PDB entry 1ULJ | X-ray diffraction, 2.60 A resolution | chains C and E of the 6 polymer chains in the assembly

Chain C (and E):
Protein: biphenyl dioxygenase large subunit
From: Rhodococcus sp
Notes: EC 1.14.12.18; chain E of this document is another copy of the same molecule, construct and numbering; everything in this record applies to it too
Reference sequence: Q53122 (Q53122_RHOSR); numbering as in UniProt (aligned over 1-460)
Amino-acid sequence (460 residues; each row starts with the number of its first residue):
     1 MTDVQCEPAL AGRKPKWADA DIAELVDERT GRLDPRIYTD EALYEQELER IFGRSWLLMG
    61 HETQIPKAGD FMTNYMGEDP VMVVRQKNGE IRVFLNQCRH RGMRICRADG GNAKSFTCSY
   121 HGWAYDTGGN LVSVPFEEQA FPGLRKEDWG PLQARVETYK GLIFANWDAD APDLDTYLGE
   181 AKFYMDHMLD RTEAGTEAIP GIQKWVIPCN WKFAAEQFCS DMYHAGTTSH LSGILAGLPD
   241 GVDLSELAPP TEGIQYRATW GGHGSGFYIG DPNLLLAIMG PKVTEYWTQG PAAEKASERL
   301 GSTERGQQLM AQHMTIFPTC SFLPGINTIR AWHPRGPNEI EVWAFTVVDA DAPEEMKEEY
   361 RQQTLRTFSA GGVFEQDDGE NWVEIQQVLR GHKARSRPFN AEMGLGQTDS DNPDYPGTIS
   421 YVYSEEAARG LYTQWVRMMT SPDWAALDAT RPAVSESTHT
Not modelled in the structure: 1-16, 239-250, 454-460 (chain E: 1-16, 239-249, 453-460)
Ion coordination: 2Fe-2S cluster Fe: Cys98, His100, Cys118, His121; Fe2+: His224, His230, Asp378
Ligand contacts:
  - biphenyl (BNL): Gln217, Phe218, Asp221, Met222, His224, Ala225, His230, Leu274, Ile278, Ala311, His313, Leu323, Phe368, Phe374
  - 2Fe-2S cluster (FES): Cys98, His100, Arg101, Gly102, Met103, Cys118, Tyr120, His121, Gly122, Trp123

Chain C / chain E interface:
Residue-residue contacts (83):
  Leu48(C) with His392(E)
  Glu49(C) with His392(E)
  Gly53(C) with Lys393(E)
  Glu78(C) with Arg390(E), salt bridge; Gly391(E)
  Asp79(C) with Gly391(E); His392(E); Lys393(E), hydrogen bond (side chain-backbone); Ala394(E), hydrogen bond (side chain-backbone)
  Pro80(C) with Val388(E), hydrophobic
  Asn96(C) with Val388(E)
  Gln97(C) with Val388(E); Leu389(E); Ala394(E); Phe399(E)
  Arg99(C) with Arg397(E); Pro398(E), hydrogen bond (side chain-backbone); Phe399(E); Asn400(E), hydrogen bond (backbone-backbone)
  His100(C) with Phe399(E); Asn400(E), hydrogen bond (backbone-backbone); Glu425(E), salt bridge
  Arg101(C) with Leu33(E); Glu216(E), salt bridge; Ile385(E); Phe399(E); Asn400(E), hydrogen bond (side chain-backbone); Ala401(E); Glu425(E), salt bridge
  Gly102(C) with Ile385(E); Phe399(E)
  Met103(C) with Asn381(E); Glu384(E); Ile385(E), hydrophobic
  Arg104(C) with Glu384(E), salt bridge; Gln387(E); Val388(E)
  Arg107(C) with Glu380(E), salt bridge; Glu384(E)
  Cys118(C) with Thr228(E), hydrogen bond (backbone-side chain)
  Ser119(C) with Thr228(E), hydrogen bond (backbone-side chain); Ser229(E), hydrogen bond (backbone-side chain); Asn381(E), hydrogen bond
  Tyr120(C) with Gln217(E), hydrogen bond; Asp221(E); His224(E); Thr228(E); Ser229(E), hydrogen bond (backbone-side chain); Asn381(E); Trp382(E), hydrogen bond; Ile385(E), hydrophobic
  His121(C) with Asp221(E), salt bridge; Tyr223(E); His224(E); Thr227(E), hydrogen bond (backbone-side chain); Thr228(E)
  Gly122(C) with Thr228(E), hydrogen bond (backbone-side chain)
  Trp123(C) with Tyr223(E)
  Val134(C) with Tyr223(E)
  Pro135(C) with Tyr223(E), hydrogen bond (backbone-side chain); Thr227(E)
  Phe136(C) with Tyr223(E), hydrophobic; Gly226(E); Thr227(E); Tyr423(E), hydrophobic
  Gln139(C) with Gln407(E)
  Ala140(C) with Met403(E); Gly404(E), hydrogen bond (backbone-backbone); Tyr423(E)
  Phe141(C) with Asn400(E); Met403(E), hydrophobic
  Pro142(C) with Gln407(E)
  Leu144(C) with Glu402(E)
  Trp149(C) with Arg32(E); Pro398(E); Asn400(E)
  Gly150(C) with Arg397(E), hydrogen bond (backbone-side chain)
  Pro151(C) with Arg397(E)
  Leu152(C) with Lys393(E); Arg397(E)
  Trp167(C) with Lys393(E)
  Arg335(C) with Arg390(E)
  Gly336(C) with Arg390(E)
Other interface residues (no listed pair), chain C (39 interface residues in all): Leu95, Cys98, Thr117
Other interface residues (no listed pair), chain E (38 interface residues in all): Tyr38, Phe213, Tyr421

Summary:
39 residues of chain C face 38 of chain E across their interface, with 18 hydrogen bonds and 7 salt bridges.
Polar pairs include Glu78(C)-Arg390(E), His100(C)-Glu425(E) and Arg101(C)-Glu216(E). Bound to chain C: 2Fe-2S
cluster and biphenyl.
Both chains are biphenyl dioxygenase large subunit (Rhodococcus sp). Entry 1ULJ (Biphenyl dioxygenase
(BphA1A2) in complex with the substrate) was determined by X-ray diffraction, deposited together with 1ULI.
